6UD6 - chains A and B; structure by X-ray diffraction, 1.50 A resolution.

# Chain A (and B)
Name: Streptavidin
Organism: Streptomyces avidinii
Notes: chain B of this document is another copy of the same molecule, construct and numbering; everything in this record applies to it too
UniProtKB: P22629 (SAV_STRAV); residues 13-139 here correspond to UniProt positions 37-163 (UniProt number = residue number + 24)
Chain sequence (136 residues; each row starts with the number of its first residue):
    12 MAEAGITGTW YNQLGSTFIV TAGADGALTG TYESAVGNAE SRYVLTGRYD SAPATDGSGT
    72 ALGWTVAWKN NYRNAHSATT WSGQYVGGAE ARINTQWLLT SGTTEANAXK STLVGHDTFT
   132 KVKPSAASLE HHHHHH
Disordered / not traced: 12-15, 136-147 (chain B: 12-15, 137-147)
Differences from the reference sequence: initiating methionine (12); conflict DV7_120 (Trp144 in P22629); expression tag (140-147)
Modified residues: DV7 (L-(7-hydroxycoumarin-4-yl)ethylglycine) at position 120
Swiss-Prot annotation at these positions:
  - motif: Arg-59 to Asp-61 (Cell attachment site)
  - binding site (biotin): Tyr-43, Tyr-54, Trp-92, Trp-108

# How chain A and chain B interact
Residue-residue contacts (85; chain A residue first):
  Val-55(A) with Arg-59(B)
  Thr-57(A) with Thr-57(B), hydrogen bond; Gly-58(B); Arg-59(B)
  Gly-58(A) with Thr-57(B)
  Arg-59(A) with Val-55(B); Thr-57(B); Thr-76(B); Ala-78(B)
  Tyr-60(A) with Ala-78(B)
  Asp-61(A) with Lys-80(B); Asn-85(B), hydrogen bond; His-87(B), salt bridge
  Ser-62(A) with Lys-80(B)
  Ala-63(A) with Lys-80(B); Asn-85(B), hydrogen bond (backbone-side chain); His-87(B), hydrogen bond (backbone-side chain)
  Pro-64(A) with His-87(B)
  Ala-65(A) with His-87(B)
  Ser-69(A) with Thr-114(B); Thr-115(B)
  Gly-70(A) with Gly-113(B); Thr-114(B), hydrogen bond (backbone-backbone)
  Ala-72(A) with His-87(B); Ser-88(B); Ala-89(B); Thr-111(B); Gly-113(B)
  Leu-73(A) with Ala-89(B)
  Gly-74(A) with Thr-76(B), hydrogen bond (backbone-side chain); Thr-91(B)
  Trp-75(A) with Thr-76(B), hydrogen bond (backbone-side chain)
  Thr-76(A) with Arg-59(B); Gly-74(B), hydrogen bond (side chain-backbone); Trp-75(B), hydrogen bond (side chain-backbone)
  Ala-78(A) with Arg-59(B); Tyr-60(B)
  Lys-80(A) with Asp-61(B); Ser-62(B); Ala-63(B)
  Asn-85(A) with Asp-61(B), hydrogen bond; Ala-63(B), hydrogen bond (side chain-backbone)
  His-87(A) with Asp-61(B), salt bridge; Ala-63(B), hydrogen bond (side chain-backbone); Pro-64(B); Ala-65(B); Ala-72(B)
  Ser-88(A) with Ala-72(B)
  Ala-89(A) with Ala-72(B); Leu-73(B); Ser-93(B)
  Thr-91(A) with Gly-74(B); Thr-91(B), hydrogen bond; Trp-92(B); Ser-93(B)
  Trp-92(A) with Thr-91(B)
  Ser-93(A) with Ala-89(B); Thr-91(B); Leu-109(B), hydrogen bond (side chain-backbone); Thr-111(B), hydrogen bond
  Gly-94(A) with Thr-111(B)
  Gln-95(A) with Ser-112(B); Gly-113(B); Thr-114(B), hydrogen bond (side chain-backbone); Ser-122(B)
  Val-97(A) with Glu-116(B)
  Gln-107(A) with Leu-109(B); Thr-123(B)
  Leu-109(A) with Ser-93(B), hydrogen bond (backbone-side chain); Gln-107(B); Leu-109(B), hydrophobic
  Thr-111(A) with Ala-72(B); Ser-93(B), hydrogen bond; Gly-94(B)
  Ser-112(A) with Gln-95(B)
  Gly-113(A) with Gly-70(B); Ala-72(B); Gln-95(B)
  Thr-114(A) with Ser-69(B); Gly-70(B), hydrogen bond (backbone-backbone); Gln-95(B), hydrogen bond (backbone-side chain)
  Thr-115(A) with Ser-69(B)
  Glu-116(A) with Arg-103(B), salt bridge
  Ser-122(A) with Gln-95(B)
  Thr-123(A) with Gln-107(B)
Also at the interface, not in a pair above, chain A (45 interface residues in all): Asp-67, Gly-68, Arg-103, Trp-108, Leu-110, Ala-119
Also at the interface, not in a pair above, chain B (44 interface residues in all): Gly-68, Val-97, Trp-108, Leu-110, Ala-119

# In short
45 residues of chain A face 44 of chain B across their interface, with 20 hydrogen bonds and 3 salt bridges.
Polar pairs include Asp-61(A)/His-87(B), Glu-116(A)/Arg-103(B) and Thr-57(A)/Thr-57(B). From UniProt: 4
biotin-binding residues on chain A.
Chain A and chain B are both Streptavidin (Streptomyces avidinii); the structure, Spectroscopic and structural
characterization of a genetically encoded direct sensor for protein-ligand interactions, was determined by
X-ray diffraction (same publication as 6UD1, 6UDB, 6UDC and 6UC3).
